2V5N - chain A; structure by X-ray diffraction, 3.20 A resolution.

== Chain A ==
Protein: Cation-independent mannose-6-phosphate receptor
Source organism: Homo sapiens
Notes: fragment: domains 11 and 12, residues 1508-1799
UniProt: P11717 (MPRI_HUMAN); residue numbers follow UniProt; this construct covers 1508-1799
Amino-acid sequence (299 residues; row label = number of the first residue in the row):
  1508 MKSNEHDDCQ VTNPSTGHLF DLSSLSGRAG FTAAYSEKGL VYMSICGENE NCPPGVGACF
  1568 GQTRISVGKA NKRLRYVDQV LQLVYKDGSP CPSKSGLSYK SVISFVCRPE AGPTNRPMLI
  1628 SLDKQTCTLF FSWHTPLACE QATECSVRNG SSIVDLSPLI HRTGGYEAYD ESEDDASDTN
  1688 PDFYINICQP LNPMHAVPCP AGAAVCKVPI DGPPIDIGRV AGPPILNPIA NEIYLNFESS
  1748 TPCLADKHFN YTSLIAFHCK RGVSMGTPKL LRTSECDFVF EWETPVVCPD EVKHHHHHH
Unresolved in the structure: 1508-1515, 1677-1686, 1798-1806
Construct notes: conflict A1703 (Gly in P11717)
Modified / non-standard residues: Mse1508 (selenomethionine); Mse1550, Mse1625, Mse1701, Mse1772 (selenomethionine; parent Met)
Swiss-Prot annotation at these positions:
  - glycosylation (N-linked (GlcNAc...) asparagine): N1656, N1757
  - natural variant: G1619 (R1619G: this construct carries the variant)
Disulfide bonds: C1516-C1553, C1559-C1566, C1598-C1634, C1614-C1646, C1652-C1695, C1706-C1713, C1750-C1783, C1766-C1795
Covalent attachments: N-acetylglucosamine (NAG) linked to N1656, N1757
From the paper describing this entry:
  - specificity-determining residues: Y1542, E1544, S1600, L1629, K1631 (by similarity / conservation)

== Overview ==
Covalently linked N-acetylglucosamine: at N1656 and N1757. The paper reports specificity determinants Y1542,
E1544 and S1600 among others.
Chain A is Cation-independent mannose-6-phosphate receptor (Homo sapiens); the structure, Structure of human
IGF2R domains 11-12, was determined by X-ray diffraction (same publication as 2V5O and 2V5P).
